Entry 3MSI (X-ray diffraction, 1.43 A resolution); this record covers chain A.

Chain A:
Protein: Type III antifreeze protein isoform hplc 12
Organism: Macrozoarces americanus
Reference sequence: P19614 (ANPC_MACAM); residues 2-63 here = UniProt positions 2-63
Chain sequence (66 residues; numbered 0 to 65; the number before each row is that of its first residue; numbering starts at 0):
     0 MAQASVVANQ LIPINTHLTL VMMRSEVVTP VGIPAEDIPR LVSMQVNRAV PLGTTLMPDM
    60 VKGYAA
Sequence notes: engineered mutation H16 (Ala in P19614)
UniProt features mapped onto this chain:
  - site (Important for ice-binding): Q9, N14, T18, Q44

In short:
Chain A is Type III antifreeze protein isoform hplc 12 (Macrozoarces americanus); the structure, Type III
antifreeze protein isoform hplc 12, was determined by X-ray diffraction together with 2MSI, 4MSI, 5MSI, 6MSI
and 7MSI from the same study.
